Entry 8PSQ (electron microscopy, 2.65 A resolution); this record covers chains A and V of the 5 polymer chains in the assembly.

# Chain A
Protein: Polymerase acidic protein (PA-like)
Source organism: Tilapia lake virus
Reference sequence: A0A142I7Z3 (A0A142I7Z3_9VIRU); numbering as in UniProt (aligned over 1-419)
Amino-acid sequence (419 residues; row label = number of the first residue in the row):
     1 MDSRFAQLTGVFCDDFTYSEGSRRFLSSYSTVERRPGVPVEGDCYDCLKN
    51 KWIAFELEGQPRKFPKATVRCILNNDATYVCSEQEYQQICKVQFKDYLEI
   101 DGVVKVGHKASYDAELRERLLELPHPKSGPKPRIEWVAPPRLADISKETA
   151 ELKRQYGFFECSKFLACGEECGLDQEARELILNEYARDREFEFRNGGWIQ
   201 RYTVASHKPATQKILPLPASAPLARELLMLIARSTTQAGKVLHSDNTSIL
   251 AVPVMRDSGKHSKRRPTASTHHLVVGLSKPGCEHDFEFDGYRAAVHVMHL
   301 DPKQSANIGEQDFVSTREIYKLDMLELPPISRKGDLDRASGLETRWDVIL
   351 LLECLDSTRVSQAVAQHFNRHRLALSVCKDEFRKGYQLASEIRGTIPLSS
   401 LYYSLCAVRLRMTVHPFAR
Disordered / not traced: 1-102, 418-419
Metal / ion sites: Zn2+: Cys-161, Cys-282, His-284, His-296

# Chain V
Molecule: 5' cRNA end - cRNA loop
Sequence (40 nucleotides; numbered 1 to 40; the number before each row is that of its first residue):
     1 CCAAAUUUUACUCACAAGUCAGGACGUGAGAAAGAUUUGC
Disordered / not traced: 1-2, 16-40

# Interface between chain A and chain V
Contacting residue pairs (44):
  Gln-200(A) / A3(V)  base contact
  Tyr-202(A) / A3(V)  base contact
  Tyr-202(A) / U9(V)  stacking on the base
  Tyr-202(A) / A10(V)  hydrogen bond to the phosphate
  Val-204(A) / A3(V)  hydrogen bond to the base
  Ala-205(A) / A3(V)  base contact
  Ala-205(A) / A4(V)  base contact
  Ala-205(A) / U8(V)  base contact
  Ala-205(A) / U9(V)  base contact
  Ser-206(A) / U6(V)  hydrogen bond to the base
  His-207(A) / U6(V)  hydrogen bond to the base
  His-207(A) / U7(V)  stacking on the base
  His-207(A) / U8(V)  base contact
  Lys-208(A) / U6(V)  hydrogen bond to the base
  Pro-209(A) / U6(V)  phosphate contact
  Ala-210(A) / A4(V)  sugar contact
  Ala-210(A) / A5(V)  sugar contact
  Ala-210(A) / U6(V)  hydrogen bond to the phosphate
  Val-254(A) / A3(V)  base contact
  Val-254(A) / U9(V)  hydrogen bond to the sugar
  Val-254(A) / A10(V)  phosphate contact
  Met-255(A) / A10(V)  phosphate contact
  Arg-256(A) / A10(V)  hydrogen bond to the phosphate
  Lys-263(A) / A10(V)  salt bridge to the phosphate
  Lys-263(A) / C11(V)  salt bridge to the phosphate
  Ser-269(A) / U9(V)  sugar contact
  Thr-270(A) / U9(V)  phosphate contact
  Thr-270(A) / A10(V)  hydrogen bond to the phosphate
  His-271(A) / U8(V)  hydrogen bond to the sugar
  His-271(A) / U9(V)  hydrogen bond to the sugar
  Met-298(A) / A5(V)  base contact
  His-299(A) / A3(V)  base contact
  His-299(A) / A4(V)  hydrogen bond to the base
  His-299(A) / A5(V)  hydrogen bond to the phosphate
  His-299(A) / U9(V)  base contact
  Leu-300(A) / A5(V)  base contact
  Ile-308(A) / A5(V)  base contact
  Leu-355(A) / A5(V)  hydrogen bond to the base
  Asp-356(A) / A5(V)  base contact
  Ser-357(A) / A5(V)  hydrogen bond to the base
  Arg-393(A) / U6(V)  salt bridge to the phosphate
  Arg-393(A) / U7(V)  salt bridge to the phosphate
  Gly-394(A) / A5(V)  sugar contact
  Pro-397(A) / A5(V)  base contact
Also at the interface, not in a pair above, chain A (32 interface residues in all): Leu-273, Val-297, Gln-304, Thr-358, Thr-395, Ile-396

# Overview
The interface between chain A and chain V involves 32 residues on one side and 9 on the other, with 15
hydrogen bonds, 4 salt bridges and 2 aromatic stacking contacts. Polar contacts include Val-204(A)/A3(V),
Ser-206(A)/U6(V) and His-207(A)/U6(V).
Here chain A is Polymerase acidic protein (PA-like) (Tilapia lake virus) and chain V is 5' cRNA end - cRNA
loop. Entry 8PSQ (Tilapia Lake Virus polymerase in cRNA pre-initiation state mode A (core only)) was
determined by electron microscopy, deposited together with 8PSN, 8PSO, 8PSS, 8PSU, 8PSX, 8PSZ and 6 further
entries.
